PDB entry 4YI3 | X-ray diffraction, 1.80 A resolution | chain A

# Chain A
Name: Glycogen phosphorylase, muscle form
Organism: Oryctolagus cuniculus
Notes: EC 2.4.1.1
UniProt: P00489 (PYGM_RABIT); residues 0-842 here correspond to UniProt positions 1-843 (UniProt number = residue number + 1)
Sequence (843 residues; each row starts with the number of its first residue; numbering starts at 0):
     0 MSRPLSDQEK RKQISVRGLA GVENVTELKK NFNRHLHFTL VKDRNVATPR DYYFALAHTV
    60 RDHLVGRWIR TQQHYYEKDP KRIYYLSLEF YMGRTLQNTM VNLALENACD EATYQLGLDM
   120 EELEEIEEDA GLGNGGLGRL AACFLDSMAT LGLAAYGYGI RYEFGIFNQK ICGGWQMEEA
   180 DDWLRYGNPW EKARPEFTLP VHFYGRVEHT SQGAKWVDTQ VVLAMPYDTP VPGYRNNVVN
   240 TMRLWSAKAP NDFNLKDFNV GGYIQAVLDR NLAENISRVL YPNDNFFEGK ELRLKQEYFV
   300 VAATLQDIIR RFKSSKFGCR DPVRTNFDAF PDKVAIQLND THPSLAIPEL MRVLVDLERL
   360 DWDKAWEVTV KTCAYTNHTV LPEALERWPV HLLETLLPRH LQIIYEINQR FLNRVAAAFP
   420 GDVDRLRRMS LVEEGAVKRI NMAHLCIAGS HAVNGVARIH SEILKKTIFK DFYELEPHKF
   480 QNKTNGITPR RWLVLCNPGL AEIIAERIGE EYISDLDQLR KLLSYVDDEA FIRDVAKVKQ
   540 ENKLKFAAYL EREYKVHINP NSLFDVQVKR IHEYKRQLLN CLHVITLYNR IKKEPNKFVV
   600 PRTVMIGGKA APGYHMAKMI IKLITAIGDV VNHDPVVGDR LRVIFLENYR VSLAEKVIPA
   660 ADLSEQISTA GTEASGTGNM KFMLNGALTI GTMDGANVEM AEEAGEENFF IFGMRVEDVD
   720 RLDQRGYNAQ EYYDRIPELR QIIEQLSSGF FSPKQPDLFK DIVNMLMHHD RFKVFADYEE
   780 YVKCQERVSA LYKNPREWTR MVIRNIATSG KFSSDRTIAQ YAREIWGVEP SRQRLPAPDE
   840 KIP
Not modelled in the structure: 0-11, 252-260, 315-324, 837-842
Swiss-Prot annotation at these positions:
  - binding site (AMP): D42, Y75, R309 to C318
  - site: C108 (Involved in the association of subunits), C142 (Involved in the association of subunits), Y155 (Can be labeled by an AMP analog)
  - modified residue: S1 (N-acetylserine), S14 (Phosphoserine), Y203 (Phosphotyrosine), Y226 (Phosphotyrosine), S429 (Phosphoserine), Y472 (Phosphotyrosine), S513 (Phosphoserine), K680 (N6-(pyridoxal phosphate)lysine), S746 (Phosphoserine), S747 (Phosphoserine)
Covalently attached groups: pyridoxal phosphate (PLP) linked to K680
Ligand contacts:
  - 4D0 (N-{[3-(biphenyl-4-yl)propanoyl]carbamoyl}-beta-D-glucopyranosylamine): E88, N133, G134, G135, L136, L139, Y280, N282, D283, F286, E287, R292, H341, H377, E385, W387, V455, N484, Y573, E672, A673, S674, G675, T676
  - inosinic acid (IMP): Q71, Q72, Y75, R242, R309, R310
  - pyridoxal phosphate (PLP): Y90, G134, G135, R138, W491, V567, K568, K574, Y648, R649, V650, A653, Q665, E672, G675, T676, G677

# Overview
Bound to chain A: compound 4D0 and inosinic acid. Pyridoxal phosphate is covalently linked to K680. From
UniProt: 12 AMP-binding residues.
Chain A is Glycogen phosphorylase, muscle form (Oryctolagus cuniculus); the structure, Crystal structure of
Gpb in complex with 4a, was determined by X-ray diffraction (same publication as 4YI5).
